6DA4 - chain A; structure by X-ray diffraction, 2.90 A resolution.

# Chain A
Name: Tyrosine-protein kinase JAK3
Source organism: Homo sapiens
Notes: EC 2.7.10.2; fragment: kinase domain
UniProtKB: P52333 (JAK3_HUMAN); residues 812-1124 here = UniProt positions 812-1124
Sequence (321 residues; numbered 804 to 1124; the number before each row is that of its first residue):
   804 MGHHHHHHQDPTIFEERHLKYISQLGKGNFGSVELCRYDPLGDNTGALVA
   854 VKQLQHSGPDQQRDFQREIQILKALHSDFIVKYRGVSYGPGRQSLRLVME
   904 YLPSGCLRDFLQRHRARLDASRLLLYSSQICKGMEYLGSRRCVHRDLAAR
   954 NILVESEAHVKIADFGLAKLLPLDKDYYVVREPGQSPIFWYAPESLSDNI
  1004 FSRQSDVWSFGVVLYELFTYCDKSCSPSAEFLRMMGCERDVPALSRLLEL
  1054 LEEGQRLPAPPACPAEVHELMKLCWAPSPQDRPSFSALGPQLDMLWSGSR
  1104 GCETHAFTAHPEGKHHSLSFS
Disordered / not traced: 804-814, 1040-1043, 1100-1124
Construct notes: expression tag (804-811); engineered mutation Ser1048 (Cys in P52333)
Covalently attached groups: compound G4V linked to Cys909
Ligand contacts: G4V ((Z)-1-{2,2-difluoro-6-[5-(2-methoxyethyl)-7H-pyrrolo[2,3-d]pyrimidin-4-yl]-2,3-dihydro-4H-1,4-benzoxazin-4-yl}methanimine): Leu828, Gly829, Lys830, Val836, Ala853, Val884, Met902, Glu903, Tyr904, Leu905, Gly908, Arg911, Asp912, Arg953, Asn954, Leu956, Ala966, Asp967
Swiss-Prot annotation at these positions:
  - active site: Asp949 (Proton acceptor)
  - binding site (ATP): Leu828 to Val836, Lys855
  - modified residue (Phosphotyrosine): Tyr904, Tyr939, Tyr980, Tyr981
  - natural variant: Leu910 (L910S: In T(-)B(+)NK(-) SCID)
  - mutagenesis: Lys855 (K855A: More than 90% loss of STAT5a activation), Tyr904 (Y904F: About 40% loss of STAT5a activation), Tyr939 (Y939F: About 80% loss of STAT5a activation)

# In short
Covalently linked compound G4V: at Cys909. From UniProt: active-site residue Asp949, 10 ATP-binding residues
and 3 mutagenesis sites.
Chain A is Tyrosine-protein kinase JAK3 (Homo sapiens); the structure, JAK3 with Cyanamide CP10, was
determined by X-ray diffraction, deposited together with 6DB3, 6DB4 and 6DUD.
